9BJZ - chains B and D of the 4 polymer chains in the assembly; structure by electron microscopy, 2.83 A resolution.

Chain B:
Protein: DET1 homolog
Organism: Homo sapiens
UniProtKB: Q7L5Y6 (DET1_HUMAN); residues 2-550 here = UniProt positions 2-550
Sequence (589 residues; row label = number of the first residue in the row; numbers below 1 keep their minus sign (Met-38 is residue -38)):
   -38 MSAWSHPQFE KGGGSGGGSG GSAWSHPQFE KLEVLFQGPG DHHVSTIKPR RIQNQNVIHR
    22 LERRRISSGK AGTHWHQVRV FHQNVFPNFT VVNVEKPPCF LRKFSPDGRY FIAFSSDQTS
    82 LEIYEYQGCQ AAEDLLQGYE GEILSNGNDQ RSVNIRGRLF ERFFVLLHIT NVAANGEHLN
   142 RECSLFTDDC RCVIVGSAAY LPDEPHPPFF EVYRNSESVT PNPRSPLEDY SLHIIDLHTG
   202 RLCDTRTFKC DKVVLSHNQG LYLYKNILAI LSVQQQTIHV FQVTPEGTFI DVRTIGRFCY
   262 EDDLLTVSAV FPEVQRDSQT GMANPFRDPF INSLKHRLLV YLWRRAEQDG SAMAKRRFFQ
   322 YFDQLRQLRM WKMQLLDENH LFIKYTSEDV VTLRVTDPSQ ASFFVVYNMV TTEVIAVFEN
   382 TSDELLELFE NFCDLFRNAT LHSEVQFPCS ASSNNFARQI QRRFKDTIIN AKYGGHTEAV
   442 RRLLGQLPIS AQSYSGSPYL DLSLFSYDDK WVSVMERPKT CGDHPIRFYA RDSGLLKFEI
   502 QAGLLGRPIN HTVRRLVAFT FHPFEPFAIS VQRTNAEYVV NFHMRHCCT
Disordered / not traced: -38 to 11, 275-286, 432-435, 475-480, 507-515
Sequence notes: initiating methionine (-38); expression tag (-37 to 1)

Chain D:
Protein: Ubiquitin-conjugating enzyme E2 E2
Organism: Homo sapiens
Notes: EC 2.3.2.23
UniProtKB: Q96LR5 (UB2E2_HUMAN); numbering as in UniProt (aligned over 2-201)
Sequence (220 residues; each row starts with the number of its first residue; numbers below 1 keep their minus sign (Met-18 is residue -18)):
   -18 MAHHHHHHSA ALEVLFQGPG STEAQRVDDS PSTSGGSSDG DQRESVQQEP EREQVQPKKK
    42 EGKISSKTAA KLSTSAKRIQ KELAEITLDP PPNCSAGPKG DNIYEWRSTI LGPPGSVYEG
   102 GVFFLDITFS PDYPFKPPKV TFRTRIYHCN INSQGVICLD ILKDNWSPAL TISKVLLSIC
   162 SLLTDCNPAD PLVGSIATQY MTNRAEHDRM ARQWTKRYAT
Disordered / not traced: -18 to 53
Sequence notes: initiating methionine (-18); expression tag (-17 to 1)
UniProt features mapped onto this chain:
  - active site: Cys139 (Glycyl thioester intermediate)
  - modified residue: Ser2 (N-acetylserine), Ser11 (Phosphoserine), Ser15 (Phosphoserine), Ser18 (Phosphoserine), Ser19 (Phosphoserine)
Disulfides: Cys75-Cys161, Cys130-Cys167

Chain B / chain D interface:
Contacting residue pairs (46):
  Arg258(B) - Arg126(D)
  Phe259(B) - Arg126(D)
  Tyr261(B) - Arg198(D)
  Asp264(B) - Arg198(D)
  Asp264(B) - Tyr199(D)
  Thr267(B) - Tyr199(D)
  Val268(B) - Arg126(D)
  Val268(B) - Tyr199(D)
  Phe272(B) - Ser134(D)
  Glu274(B) - Arg126(D)  salt bridge
  Asp289(B) - Arg126(D)  salt bridge
  Pro290(B) - Arg124(D)  hydrogen bond (backbone-side chain)
  Pro290(B) - Gln135(D)
  Phe291(B) - Phe123(D)
  Phe291(B) - Arg124(D)
  Phe291(B) - Thr125(D)
  Phe291(B) - Arg126(D)
  Phe291(B) - Ser134(D)
  Ile292(B) - Arg124(D)  hydrogen bond (backbone-backbone)
  His297(B) - Val103(D)  hydrogen bond (side chain-backbone)
  His297(B) - Phe105(D)
  His297(B) - Thr125(D)  hydrogen bond
  His297(B) - Tyr199(D)
  His297(B) - Ala200(D)
  Arg298(B) - Arg198(D)  hydrogen bond (side chain-backbone)
  Arg298(B) - Tyr199(D)
  Arg298(B) - Thr201(D)  hydrogen bond (side chain-backbone)
  Leu300(B) - Phe105(D)  hydrophobic
  Val301(B) - Val103(D)  hydrophobic
  Val301(B) - Ala200(D)
  Trp304(B) - Thr90(D)
  Trp304(B) - Val103(D)
  Arg305(B) - Gly101(D)
  Phe319(B) - Thr90(D)
  Phe319(B) - Phe105(D)  hydrophobic
  Phe320(B) - Ala77(D)
  Phe320(B) - Gly78(D)
  Phe320(B) - Pro79(D)
  Phe320(B) - Lys80(D)
  Phe320(B) - Arg88(D)
  Phe320(B) - Thr90(D)
  Phe323(B) - Arg88(D)
  Phe323(B) - Phe105(D)  hydrophobic
  Asp324(B) - Lys80(D)
  Arg327(B) - Arg88(D)
  Arg327(B) - Arg124(D)
Interface residues without a listed pair, chain B (24 interface residues in all): Gln321
Interface residues without a listed pair, chain D (24 interface residues in all): Gly81, Ser89, Gly136, Gln194, Trp195

Summary:
Chain B and chain D each contribute 24 residues to their interface; the contacts include 6 hydrogen bonds and
2 salt bridges. Polar contacts include Glu274(B)-Arg126(D), Asp289(B)-Arg126(D) and Pro290(B)-Arg124(D).
UniProt lists active-site residue Cys139(D) on chain D.
Here chain B is DET1 homolog and chain D is Ubiquitin-conjugating enzyme E2 E2, both from Homo sapiens. Entry
9BJZ (Structure of the human DDD-Ube2e2 complex) was determined by electron microscopy.
